PDB entry 6PB5 | electron microscopy, 4.52 A resolution (low resolution: residue-level contacts below are approximate; hydrogen-bond / salt-bridge calls are withheld) | chains A and C of the 10 polymer chains in the assembly

== Chain A ==
Name: DNA-directed RNA polymerase subunit alpha
Organism: Escherichia coli
Notes: EC 2.7.7.6
Reference sequence: P0A7Z6 (RPOA_ECO57); numbering as in UniProt (aligned over 1-329)
Chain sequence (329 residues; row label = number of the first residue in the row):
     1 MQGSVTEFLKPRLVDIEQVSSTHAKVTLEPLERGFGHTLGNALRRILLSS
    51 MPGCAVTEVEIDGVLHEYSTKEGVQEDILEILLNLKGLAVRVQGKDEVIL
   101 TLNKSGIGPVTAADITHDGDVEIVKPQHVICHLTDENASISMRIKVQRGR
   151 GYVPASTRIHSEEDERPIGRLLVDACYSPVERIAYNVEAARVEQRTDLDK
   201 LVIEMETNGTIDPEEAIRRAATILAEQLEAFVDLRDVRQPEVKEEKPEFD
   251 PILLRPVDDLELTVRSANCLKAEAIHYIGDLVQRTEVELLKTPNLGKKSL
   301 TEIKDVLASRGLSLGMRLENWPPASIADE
Not modelled in the structure: 1-5, 236-329

== Chain C ==
Name: DNA-directed RNA polymerase subunit beta
Organism: Escherichia coli
Notes: EC 2.7.7.6
Reference sequence: B7MIX3 (RPOB_ECO45); numbering as in UniProt (aligned over 1-1342)
Chain sequence (1342 residues; row label = number of the first residue in the row):
     1 MVYSYTEKKRIRKDFGKRPQVLDVPYLLSIQLDSFQKFIEQDPEGQYGLE
    51 AAFRSVFPIQSYSGNSELQYVSYRLGEPVFDVQECQIRGVTYSAPLRVKL
   101 RLVIYEREAPEGTVKDIKEQEVYMGEIPLMTDNGTFVINGTERVIVSQLH
   151 RSPGVFFDSDKGKTHSSGKVLYNARIIPYRGSWLDFEFDPKDNLFVRIDR
   201 RRKLPATIILRALNYTTEQILDLFFEKVIFEIRDNKLQMELVPERLRGET
   251 ASFDIEANGKVYVEKGRRITARHIRQLEKDDVKLIEVPVEYIAGKVVAKD
   301 YIDESTGELICAANMELSLDLLAKLSQSGHKRIETLFTNDLDHGPYISET
   351 LRVDPTNDRLSALVEIYRMMRPGEPPTREAAESLFENLFFSEDRYDLSAV
   401 GRMKFNRSLLREEIEGSGILSKDDIIDVMKKLIDIRNGKGEVDDIDHLGN
   451 RRIRSVGEMAENQFRVGLVRVERAVKERLSLGDLDTLMPQDMINAKPISA
   501 AVKEFFGSSQLSQFMDQNNPLSEITHKRRISALGPGGLTRERAGFEVRDV
   551 HPTHYGRVCPIETPEGPNIGLINSLSVYAQTNEYGFLETPYRKVTDGVVT
   601 DEIHYLSAIEEGNYVIAQANSNLDEEGHFVEDLVTCRSKGESSLFSRDQV
   651 DYMDVSTQQVVSVGASLIPFLEHDDANRALMGANMQRQAVPTLRADKPLV
   701 GTGMERAVAVDSGVTAVAKRGGVVQYVDASRIVIKVNEDEMYPGEAGIDI
   751 YNLTKYTRSNQNTCINQMPCVSLGEPVERGDVLADGPSTDLGELALGQNM
   801 RVAFMPWNGYNFEDSILVSERVVQEDRFTTIHIQELACVSRDTKLGPEEI
   851 TADIPNVGEAALSKLDESGIVYIGAEVTGGDILVGKVTPKGETQLTPEEK
   901 LLRAIFGEKASDVKDSSLRVPNGVSGTVIDVQVFTRDGVEKDKRALEIEE
   951 MQLKQAKKDLSEELQILEAGLFSRIRAVLVAGGVEAEKLDKLPRDRWLEL
  1001 GLTDEEKQNQLEQLAEQYDELKHEFEKKLEAKRRKITQGDDLAPGVLKIV
  1051 KVYLAVKRRIQPGDKMAGRHGNKGVISKINPIEDMPYDENGTPVDIVLNP
  1101 LGVPSRMNIGQILETHLGMAAKGIGDKINAMLKQQQEVAKLREFIQRAYD
  1151 LGADVRQKVDLSTFSDEEVMRLAENLRKGMPIATPVFDGAKEAEIKELLK
  1201 LGDLPTSGQIRLYDGRTGEQFERPVTVGYMYMLKLNHLVDDKMHARSTGS
  1251 YSLVTQQPLGGKAQFGGQRFGEMEVWALEAYGAAYTLQEMLTVKSDDVNG
  1301 RTKMYKNIVDGNHQMEPGMPESFNVLLKEIRSLGINIELEDE
Not modelled in the structure: 1-2, 936-941
Swiss-Prot annotation at these positions:
  - modified residue (N6-acetyllysine): Lys-1022, Lys-1200

== Chain A / chain C interface ==
Pairs across the interface (58; chain A residue first):
  Arg-45(A) / Gly-1215(C)
  Arg-45(A) / Arg-1216(C)
  Asp-62(A) / Ile-873(C)
  Asp-62(A) / Gly-874(C)
  Asp-62(A) / Glu-876(C)
  His-66(A) / Val-877(C)
  His-66(A) / Thr-878(C)
  His-66(A) / Asp-881(C)
  His-66(A) / Ile-882(C)
  His-66(A) / Leu-883(C)
  His-66(A) / Val-920(C)
  Glu-67(A) / Gly-874(C)
  Glu-67(A) / Ala-875(C)
  Glu-67(A) / Glu-876(C)
  Glu-67(A) / Val-877(C)
  Tyr-68(A) / Val-920(C)
  Tyr-68(A) / Val-924(C)
  Tyr-68(A) / Gly-926(C)
  Tyr-68(A) / Thr-927(C)
  Tyr-68(A) / Val-928(C)
  Ser-69(A) / Thr-927(C)
  Thr-70(A) / Thr-927(C)
  Thr-70(A) / Ile-929(C)
  Lys-71(A) / Val-928(C)
  Lys-71(A) / Ile-929(C)
  Glu-72(A) / Ile-929(C)
  Glu-72(A) / Asp-930(C)
  Gln-75(A) / Tyr-756(C)
  Asp-77(A) / Ile-929(C)
  Ile-78(A) / Thr-927(C)
  Leu-79(A) / Thr-829(C)
  Leu-79(A) / Lys-1057(C)
  Glu-80(A) / Leu-693(C)
  Glu-80(A) / Lys-1057(C)
  Leu-83(A) / Arg-694(C)
  Leu-83(A) / Gln-824(C)
  Leu-83(A) / Glu-825(C)
  Lys-86(A) / Gln-824(C)
  Ile-107(A) / Tyr-726(C)
  Thr-134(A) / Lys-755(C)
  Glu-136(A) / Glu-962(C)
  Glu-136(A) / Ile-966(C)
  Asn-137(A) / Gln-955(C)
  Asn-137(A) / Asp-959(C)
  Arg-143(A) / Ile-873(C)
  Tyr-152(A) / Glu-1083(C)
  Val-153(A) / Gln-824(C)
  Pro-154(A) / Arg-1059(C)
  Ser-156(A) / Arg-1059(C)
  Pro-167(A) / Tyr-872(C)
  Ile-168(A) / Ile-870(C)
  Ile-168(A) / Tyr-872(C)
  Ile-168(A) / Glu-876(C)
  Ile-168(A) / Val-877(C)
  Ile-168(A) / Thr-878(C)
  Asp-174(A) / Val-823(C)
  Asp-174(A) / Arg-1059(C)
  Arg-182(A) / Gly-1091(C)
Other interface residues (no listed pair), chain A (36 interface residues in all): Asn-41, Leu-48, Gly-63, Leu-65, Glu-76, Ala-155, Gly-169
Other interface residues (no listed pair), chain C (46 interface residues in all): Ala-729, Glu-820, Asp-826, Ile-831, Leu-1054, Arg-1058, Asn-1090, Thr-1092, Thr-1217

== In short ==
The interface between chain A and chain C involves 36 residues on one side and 46 on the other.
Chain A is DNA-directed RNA polymerase subunit alpha and chain C is DNA-directed RNA polymerase subunit beta,
both from Escherichia coli; the structure, The E. coli class-II CAP-dependent transcription activation complex
at the state 1 architecture, was determined by electron microscopy, deposited together with 6PB4 and 6PB6.
